PDB entry 8XOI | electron microscopy, 3.20 A resolution | chains B and G of the 5 polymer chains in the assembly

# Chain B
Name: Guanine nucleotide-binding protein G(I)/G(S)/G(T) subunit beta-1
Organism: Homo sapiens
Reference sequence: P62873 (GBB1_HUMAN); residues 2-340 here = UniProt positions 2-340
Chain sequence (351 residues; numbered -10 to 340; the number before each row is that of its first residue; numbers below 1 keep their minus sign (Met-10 is residue -10)):
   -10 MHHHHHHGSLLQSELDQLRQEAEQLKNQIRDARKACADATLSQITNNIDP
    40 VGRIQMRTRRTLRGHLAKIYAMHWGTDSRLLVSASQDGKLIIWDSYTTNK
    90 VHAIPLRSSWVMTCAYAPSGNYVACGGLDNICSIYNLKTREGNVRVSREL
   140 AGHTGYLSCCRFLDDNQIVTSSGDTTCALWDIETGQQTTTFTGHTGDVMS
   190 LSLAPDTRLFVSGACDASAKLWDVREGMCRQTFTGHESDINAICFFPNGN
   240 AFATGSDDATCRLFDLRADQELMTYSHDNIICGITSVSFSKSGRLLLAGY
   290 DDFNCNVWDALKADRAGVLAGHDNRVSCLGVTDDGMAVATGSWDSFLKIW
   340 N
Not modelled in the structure: -10 to 2
Construct notes: initiating methionine (-10); expression tag (-9 to 1)
Curated features (UniProtKB/Swiss-Prot):
  - modified residue: Ser2 (N-acetylserine), His266 (Phosphohistidine)
  - natural variant: Leu30 (L30F: In MRD42; uncertain significance), Arg52 (R52G: In MRD42), Gly64 (G64V: In MRD42), Asp76 (D76E: In MRD42; D76G: In MRD42), Gly77 (G77S: In MRD42), Lys78 (K78R: In MRD42), Ile80 (I80N: In MRD42; I80T: In MRD42), His91 (H91R: In MRD42; uncertain significance), Ala92 (A92T: In MRD42), Pro94 (P94S: In MRD42), Leu95 (L95P: In MRD42), Arg96 (R96L: In MRD42), 5 further natural variant entries in UniProt

# Chain G
Name: Guanine nucleotide-binding protein G(I)/G(S)/G(O) subunit gamma-2
Organism: Homo sapiens
Reference sequence: P59768 (GBG2_HUMAN); numbering as in UniProt (aligned over 1-71)
Chain sequence (71 residues; row label = number of the first residue in the row):
     1 MASNNTASIAQARKLVEQLKMEANIDRIKVSKAAADLMAYCEAHAKEDPL
    51 LTPVPASENPFREKKFFCAIL
Not modelled in the structure: 1-5, 63-71
Curated features (UniProtKB/Swiss-Prot):
  - modified residue: Ala2 (N-acetylalanine), Cys68 (Cysteine methyl ester)
  - lipidation: Cys68 (S-geranylgeranyl cysteine)

# Interface between chain B and chain G
Residue-residue contacts (85; chain B residue first):
  Glu3(B) with Arg13(G), salt bridge
  Leu4(B) with Ser8(G); Ile9(G), hydrophobic
  Leu7(B) with Ile9(G); Ala12(G), hydrophobic; Arg13(G); Val16(G)
  Ala11(B) with Val16(G), hydrophobic
  Leu14(B) with Val16(G); Leu19(G), hydrophobic; Lys20(G)
  Lys15(B) with Leu19(G)
  Gln17(B) with Ala23(G)
  Ile18(B) with Leu19(G), hydrophobic; Ala23(G), hydrophobic; Arg27(G)
  Arg22(B) with Glu22(G), salt bridge; Arg27(G)
  Cys25(B) with Arg27(G); Ile28(G); Lys29(G); Val30(G), hydrogen bond (backbone-backbone)
  Ala26(B) with Val30(G), hydrophobic
  Ala28(B) with Val30(G)
  Leu30(B) with Ala34(G), hydrophobic
  Ile33(B) with Ala34(G), hydrophobic
  Val40(B) with Leu51(G), hydrophobic
  Ile43(B) with Leu50(G); Leu51(G)
  Met45(B) with Leu50(G), hydrophobic
  Arg48(B) with Phe61(G)
  Arg49(B) with Pro60(G); Phe61(G), hydrogen bond (side chain-backbone)
  Ser84(B) with Phe61(G)
  Tyr85(B) with Pro60(G); Phe61(G), hydrophobic
  Met217(B) with Met21(G), hydrophobic
  Cys218(B) with Gln18(G), hydrogen bond (backbone-side chain); Met21(G)
  Arg219(B) with Glu22(G); Ile25(G)
  Gln220(B) with Glu22(G)
  Thr221(B) with Glu22(G), hydrogen bond
  Phe235(B) with Leu37(G), hydrophobic; Tyr40(G), hydrophobic; Cys41(G), hydrophobic
  Pro236(B) with Tyr40(G)
  Asn237(B) with Tyr40(G)
  Ala240(B) with Leu37(G), hydrophobic
  Leu252(B) with Leu37(G), hydrophobic
  Asp254(B) with Ala33(G); Leu37(G)
  Arg256(B) with Arg27(G); Ile28(G), hydrogen bond (backbone-backbone); Asp36(G), salt bridge
  Ala257(B) with Arg27(G); Ile28(G); Val30(G), hydrophobic
  Asp258(B) with Arg27(G), salt bridge
  Gln259(B) with Val30(G)
  Leu261(B) with Val30(G), hydrophobic; Leu37(G), hydrophobic
  Ser279(B) with Asp48(G), hydrogen bond
  Lys280(B) with Tyr40(G); Glu47(G); Asp48(G), hydrogen bond (backbone-side chain)
  Ser281(B) with Tyr40(G); Cys41(G); His44(G); Asp48(G), hydrogen bond; Leu51(G)
  Gly282(B) with Cys41(G)
  Arg283(B) with Cys41(G); Leu51(G)
  Leu300(B) with Cys41(G), hydrophobic
  Gly324(B) with Pro49(G); Leu50(G)
  Met325(B) with Pro49(G), hydrophobic; Leu50(G); Pro60(G)
  Ala326(B) with Phe61(G), hydrophobic
  Val327(B) with Leu50(G), hydrophobic
  Ile338(B) with Phe61(G), hydrophobic
  Asn340(B) with Asn59(G), hydrogen bond; Phe61(G)
Also at the interface, not in a pair above, chain B (59 interface residues in all): Glu10, Ala21, Asp27, Thr29, Trp63, Lys209, Leu284, Val320, Asp323, Trp339
Also at the interface, not in a pair above, chain G (38 interface residues in all): Asp26, Ser31, Ala35, Met38, Ala45, Val54, Arg62

# In short
Chain B and chain G form an interface of 59 and 38 residues respectively, with 9 hydrogen bonds and 4 salt
bridges. Polar pairs include Glu3(B)-Arg13(G), Arg22(B)-Glu22(G) and Arg256(B)-Asp36(G).
Chain B is Guanine nucleotide-binding protein G(I)/G(S)/G(T) subunit beta-1 and chain G is Guanine
nucleotide-binding protein G(I)/G(S)/G(O) subunit gamma-2, both from Homo sapiens; the structure, Cryo-EM
structure of GPR30-Gq complex structure in the presence of fulvestrant, was determined by electron microscopy
together with 8XOF, 8XOG, 8XOH and 8XOJ from the same study.
